Entry 4DV4 (X-ray diffraction, 3.65 A resolution); this record covers chains A and T of the 21 polymer chains in the assembly.

[Chain A]
Molecule: 16S rRNA
From: Thermus thermophilus
Sequence (1522 nucleotides; row label = number of the first residue in the row; note: 42 numbers in that range are skipped by the numbering (no residue carries them; nothing is unmodelled there); a row labelled like 190A-190L holds insertion residues (190A, then the next letters in order); numbering starts at 0):
     0 UUUGUUGGAG AGUUUGAUCC UGGCUCAGGG UGAACGCUGG CGGCGUGCCU AAGACAUGCA
    60 AGUCGUGCGG G
    73 CCGCGGGGUU UU
    88 ACUCCG
    95 UGGUC
   101 AGCGGCGGAC GGGUGAGUAA CGCGUGGGU
  129A G
   130 ACCUACCCGG AAGAGGGGGA CAACCCGGGG AAACUCGGGC UAAUCCCCCA UGUGGACCCG
   190 C
190A-190L CCCUUGGGGUGU
   191 GUCCAAAGGG CUUU
   216 GCCCGCUUCC GGAUGGGCCC GCGUCCCAUC AGCUAGUUGG UGGGGUAAUG GCCCACCAAG
   276 GCGACGACGG GUAGCCGGUC UGAGAGGAUG GCCGGCCACA GGGGCACUGA GACACGGGCC
   336 CCACUCCUAC GGGAGGCAGC AGUUAGGAAU CUUCCGCAAU GGGCGCAAGC CUGACGGAGC
   396 GACGCCGCUU GGAGGAAGAA GCCCUUCGGG GUGUAAACUC CUGAA
   442 CCCGGGACGA AACCCCCGAC GA
   474 GGGGACUGAC GGUACCGGG
   494 GUAAUAGCGC CGGCCAACUC CGUGCCAGCA GCCGCGGUAA UACGGAGGGC GCGAGCGUUA
   554 CCCGGAUUCA CUGGGCGUAA AGGGCGUGUA GGCGGCCUGG GGCGUCCCAU GUGAAAGACC
   614 ACGGCUCAAC CGUGGGGGAG CGUGGGAUAC GCUCAGGCUA GACGGUGGGA GAGGGUGGUG
   674 GAAUUCCCGG AGUAGCGGUG AAAUGCGCAG AUACCGGGAG GAACGCCGAU GGCGAAGGCA
   734 GCCACCUGGU CCACCCGUGA CGCUGAGGCG CGAAAGCGUG GGGAGCAAAC CGGAUUAGAU
   794 ACCCGGGUAG UCCACGCCCU AAACGAUGCG CGCUAGGUCU CUGGGUCU
   848 CCUGGGGGCC GAAGCUAACG CGUUAAGCGC GCCGCCUGGG GAGUACGGCC GCAAGGCUGA
   908 AACUCAGAGG AAUUGACGGG GGCCCGCACA AGCGGUGGAG CAUGUGGUUU AAUUCGAAGX
   968 AACGCGAAGA ACCUUACCAG GCCUUGACAU GCUAGG
 1003A G
  1004 AACCCGGGUG AAAGCCUGGG GUGCCCC
1030A-1030D GCGA
  1031 GGGGAGCCCU AGCACAGGUG CUGCAUGGCC GUCGUCAGCU CGUGCCGUGA GGUGUUGGGU
  1091 UAAGUCCCGC AACGAGCGCA ACCCCCGCCG UUAGUUGCCA GCGGUUCGGC CGGGCACUCU
  1151 AACGGGACUG CCCGCGAAA
  1171 GCGGGAGGAA GGAGGGGACG ACGUCUGGUC AGCAUGGCCC UUACGGCCUG GGCGACACAC
  1231 GUGCUACAAU GCCCACUACA AAGCGAUGCC ACCCGGCAAC GGGGAGCUAA UCGCAAAAAG
  1291 GUGGGCCCAG UUCGGAUUGG GGUCUGCAAC CCGACCCCAU GAAGCCGGAA UCGCUAGUAA
  1351 UCGCGGAUCA G
 1361A C
  1362 CAUGCCGCGG UGAAUACGUU CCCGGGCCUU GUACACACXG CCXGUXACGC CAUGGGAGCG
  1422 GGCUCUACCC GAAGUCGCCG GG
  1446 AGCCUACGGG
  1459 CAGGCGCCGA GGGUAGGGCC CGUGACUGGG GCGAAGUCGU AACAAGGUAG CUGUACCGGA
  1519 AGGUGCGGCU GGAUCCACUC CUUUCU
Disordered / not traced: 0-4, 1534-1538
Construct notes: engineered mutation G914 (A1537 in M26923.1); conflict C1534 (A2157 in M26923.1), A1535 (C2158 in M26923.1)
Modified / non-standard residues: PSU (pseudouridine-5'-monophosphate) at position 516, 7MG (7N-methyl-8-hydroguanosine-5'-monophosphate) at position 527, M2G (N2-dimethylguanosine-5'-monophosphate) at position 966, 5MC (5-methylcytidine-5'-monophosphate) at position 967, 2MG (2N-methylguanosine-5'-monophosphate) at position 1207, 5MC (5-methylcytidine-5'-monophosphate) at position 1400, 4OC (4n,o2'-methylcytidine-5'-monophosphate) at position 1402, 5MC (5-methylcytidine-5'-monophosphate) at position 1404, 5MC (5-methylcytidine-5'-monophosphate) at position 1407, UR3 (3-methyluridine-5'-monophoshate) at position 1498, MA6 (6N-dimethyladenosine-5'-monophoshate) at position 1518, MA6 (6N-dimethyladenosine-5'-monophoshate) at position 1519, PSU (pseudouridine-5'-monophosphate) at position 1540, PSU (pseudouridine-5'-monophosphate) at position 1541
Bound ions: Mg2+ site 1 near U5 (its only coordinating residue here); Mg2+ site 2: U12, G22; Mg2+ site 3: U12, C526, 7MG_527; Mg2+ site 4: C58, U387; Mg2+ site 5: A59, U387; Mg2+ site 6: G61, U62, G105; Mg2+ site 7 near G70 (its only coordinating residue here); Mg2+ site 8 near C89 (its only coordinating residue here); Mg2+ site 9 near U95 (its only coordinating residue here); Mg2+ site 10 near G107 (its only coordinating residue here); Mg2+ site 11: C110, G112; Mg2+ site 12 near G117 (its only coordinating residue here); 101 more Mg2+ sites not listed

[Chain T]
Name: ribosomal protein S20
From: Thermus thermophilus
Reference sequence: P80380 (RS20_THET8); residue numbers follow UniProt; this construct covers 1-106
Sequence (106 residues; each row starts with the number of its first residue):
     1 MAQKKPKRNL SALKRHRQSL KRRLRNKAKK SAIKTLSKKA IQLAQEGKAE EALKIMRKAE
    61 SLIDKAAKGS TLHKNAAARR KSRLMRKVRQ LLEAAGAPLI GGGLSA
Disordered / not traced: 1-7
Bound ions: Mg2+: Thr35 (shared with G1441(A) of chain A)

[How chain A and chain T interact]
Contacting residue pairs - 91 pairs, chain A then chain T:
  G102(A) with Arg17(T), salt bridge to the phosphate
  C103(A) with Lys14(T), salt bridge to the phosphate; Arg17(T), salt bridge to the phosphate; Lys21(T), salt bridge to the phosphate
  G104(A) with Lys14(T), hydrogen bond to the base; Gln18(T), hydrogen bond to the phosphate; Lys21(T), salt bridge to the phosphate
  G105(A) with Gln18(T), phosphate contact; Arg22(T), salt bridge to the phosphate
  C106(A) with Arg15(T), base contact
  G107(A) with Arg15(T), hydrogen bond to the base
  G108(A) with Arg15(T), base contact
  C132(A) with Lys74(T), hydrogen bond to the phosphate; Asn75(T), hydrogen bond to the phosphate
  U133(A) with Lys74(T), salt bridge to the phosphate
  C175(A) with Arg25(T), hydrogen bond to the sugar
  C176(A) with Lys29(T), salt bridge to the phosphate
  C177(A) with Lys65(T), salt bridge to the phosphate
  C178(A) with Lys65(T), salt bridge to the phosphate
  A185(A) with Ala78(T), phosphate contact; Lys81(T), hydrogen bond to the sugar
  C186(A) with Ala78(T), sugar contact; Lys81(T), sugar contact; Ser82(T), phosphate contact; Met85(T), hydrogen bond to the sugar
  C187(A) with Ser82(T), hydrogen bond to the phosphate; Met85(T), sugar contact; Arg89(T), hydrogen bond to the base; Leu104(T), base contact; Ser105(T), hydrogen bond to the base
  C188(A) with Arg89(T), sugar contact; Ser105(T), base contact
  U190L(A) with Ser105(T), hydrogen bond to the base; Ala106(T), base contact
  G191(A) with Met85(T), base contact; Gly101(T), hydrogen bond to the sugar; Gly102(T), hydrogen bond to the sugar; Gly103(T), hydrogen bond to the base; Leu104(T), hydrogen bond to the sugar; Ser105(T), hydrogen bond to the base
  U192(A) with Arg57(T), phosphate contact; Glu60(T), hydrogen bond to the sugar; Gly102(T), sugar contact; Gly103(T), sugar contact
  C193(A) with Glu60(T), sugar contact; Ser61(T), hydrogen bond to the phosphate; Asp64(T), hydrogen bond to the sugar
  C194(A) with Ser61(T), hydrogen bond to the phosphate; Asp64(T), sugar contact; Lys65(T), phosphate contact
  A195(A) with Lys65(T), phosphate contact; Lys68(T), hydrogen bond to the sugar
  U222(A) with Lys68(T), phosphate contact
  U223(A) with Lys68(T), salt bridge to the phosphate
  G258(A) with Lys87(T), sugar contact
  G259(A) with Arg83(T), salt bridge to the phosphate; Lys87(T), salt bridge to the phosphate
  G260(A) with Arg83(T), base contact
  U261(A) with Arg79(T), salt bridge to the phosphate; Arg80(T), salt bridge to the phosphate
  A262(A) with Lys74(T), sugar contact; Asn75(T), sugar contact
  A263(A) with Asn75(T), phosphate contact; Arg79(T), salt bridge to the phosphate
  C322(A) with Ser19(T), sugar contact; Arg23(T), sugar contact
  U323(A) with Ser19(T), sugar contact; Arg22(T), phosphate contact; Arg23(T), phosphate contact; Asn26(T), hydrogen bond to the phosphate
  G324(A) with Arg22(T), salt bridge to the phosphate; Asn26(T), hydrogen bond to the phosphate; Ser70(T), hydrogen bond to the phosphate
  A325(A) with Ser70(T), phosphate contact
  G332(A) with Leu10(T), phosphate contact; His16(T), sugar contact
  G333(A) with His16(T), hydrogen bond to the sugar
  A349(A) with Arg8(T), sugar contact
  U1436(A) with Arg23(T), salt bridge to the phosphate
  G1438(A) with Lys34(T), salt bridge to the phosphate
  C1439(A) with Lys38(T), salt bridge to the phosphate
  G1453(A) with Lys39(T), hydrogen bond to the phosphate
  G1454(A) with Thr35(T), sugar contact; Lys39(T), salt bridge to the phosphate
  G1455(A) with Ala28(T), sugar contact; Ser31(T), phosphate contact; Ala32(T), sugar contact; Thr35(T), hydrogen bond to the phosphate
  C1459(A) with Lys27(T), salt bridge to the phosphate; Ser31(T), hydrogen bond to the phosphate
  A1460(A) with Lys27(T), salt bridge to the phosphate
Also at the interface, not in a pair above, chain A (51 interface residues in all): C131, G184, A196, G331, C1437
Also at the interface, not in a pair above, chain T (51 interface residues in all): Ala12, Leu36, Lys58, Ala76, Arg86

[Overview]
Chain A and chain T each contribute 51 residues to their interface; the contacts include 29 hydrogen bonds and
23 salt bridges. Polar pairs include G104(A)-Lys14(T), G107(A)-Arg15(T) and C187(A)-Arg89(T). U12(A) and
G22(A) coordinate Mg2+ site 2. U12(A), C526(A) and 7MG_527(A) coordinate Mg2+ site 3.
Here chain A is 16S rRNA and chain T is ribosomal protein S20, both from Thermus thermophilus. Entry 4DV4
(Crystal structure of the Thermus thermophilus 30S ribosomal subunit with a 16S rRNA mutation, A914G) was
determined by X-ray diffraction.
